6CRP - chains A and D of the 4 polymer chains in the assembly; structure by electron microscopy, 3.24 A resolution.

# Chain A
Protein: viral protein 1
Organism: Enterovirus D68
UniProt: A0A097BW12 (A0A097BW12_9ENTO); residues 1-297 here correspond to UniProt positions 565-861 (UniProt number = residue number + 564)
Chain sequence (297 residues; numbered 1 to 297; the number before each row is that of its first residue):
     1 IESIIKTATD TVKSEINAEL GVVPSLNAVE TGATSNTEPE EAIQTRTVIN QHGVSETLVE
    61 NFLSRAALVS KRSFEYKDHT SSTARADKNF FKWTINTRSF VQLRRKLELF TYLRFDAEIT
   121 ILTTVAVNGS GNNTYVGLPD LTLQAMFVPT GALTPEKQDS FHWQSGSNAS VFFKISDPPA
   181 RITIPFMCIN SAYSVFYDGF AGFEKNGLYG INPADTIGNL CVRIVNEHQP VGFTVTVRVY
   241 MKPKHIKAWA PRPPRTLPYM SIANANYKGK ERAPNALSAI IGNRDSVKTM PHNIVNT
Disordered / not traced: 1-50, 129-132, 297

# Chain D
Protein: viral protein 4
Organism: enterovirus D68
UniProt: A0A191Z5D5 (A0A191Z5D5_9ENTO); residues 1-68 here correspond to UniProt positions 2-69 (UniProt number = residue number + 1)
Chain sequence (68 residues; row label = number of the first residue in the row):
     1 GAQVTRQQTG THENANIATN GSHITYNQIN FYKDSYAASA SKQDFSQDPS KFTEPVVEGL
    61 KAGAPVLK
Disordered / not traced: 1-26, 45-68

# Interface between chain A and chain D
Pairs across the interface (18):
  Leu-58(A) / Lys-42(D)
  Leu-58(A) / Asp-44(D)
  Glu-60(A) / Ala-40(D)
  Glu-60(A) / Ser-41(D)  hydrogen bond (side chain-backbone)
  Glu-60(A) / Lys-42(D)
  Asn-61(A) / Lys-42(D)
  Ser-64(A) / Lys-42(D)
  Asp-116(A) / Tyr-36(D)
  Thr-183(A) / Tyr-36(D)
  Pro-185(A) / Tyr-36(D)  hydrophobic
  Lys-244(A) / Tyr-36(D)
  Lys-244(A) / Ala-37(D)
  Lys-244(A) / Ala-38(D)  hydrogen bond (side chain-backbone)
  Lys-244(A) / Ala-40(D)
  His-245(A) / Tyr-36(D)
  His-245(A) / Ala-38(D)
  His-245(A) / Ser-39(D)  hydrogen bond (side chain-backbone)
  His-245(A) / Ser-41(D)
Also at the interface, not in a pair above, chain D (9 interface residues in all): Ser-35

# Summary
Chain A and chain D each contribute 9 residues to their interface; the contacts include 3 hydrogen bonds.
Among the polar pairs are Glu-60(A)/Ser-41(D), Lys-244(A)/Ala-38(D) and His-245(A)/Ser-39(D).
Here chain A is viral protein 1 (Enterovirus D68) and chain D is viral protein 4 (enterovirus D68). Entry 6CRP
(CryoEM structure of human enterovirus D68 abortive product 1 (pH 7.2 and 4 degrees Celsius)) was determined
by electron microscopy (same publication as 6CRR, 6CRS, 6CRU, 6CS3, 6CS4, 6CS5 and 5 further entries).
